Entry 8ZP9 (electron microscopy, 2.80 A resolution); this record covers chains A and H of the 9 polymer chains in the assembly.

Chain A:
Molecule: 61-nt RNA strand
Sequence (61 nucleotides; each row starts with the number of its first residue; numbers below 1 keep their minus sign (G-7 is residue -7)):
    -7 GUGAACCGGA UUGCCGUCAG GAAAUUAGGU GCGCUUAGCA GUAUUCCCCA CGCAUGUGGG
    53 G
Disordered / not traced: 34-53

Chain H:
Molecule: CRISPR system Cascade subunit CasC
From: Candidatus Cloacimonetes bacterium ADurb.Bin088
UniProt: A0A1V6F8B5 (A0A1V6F8B5_9BACT); residues 1-378 here = UniProt positions 1-378
Sequence (378 residues; each row starts with the number of its first residue):
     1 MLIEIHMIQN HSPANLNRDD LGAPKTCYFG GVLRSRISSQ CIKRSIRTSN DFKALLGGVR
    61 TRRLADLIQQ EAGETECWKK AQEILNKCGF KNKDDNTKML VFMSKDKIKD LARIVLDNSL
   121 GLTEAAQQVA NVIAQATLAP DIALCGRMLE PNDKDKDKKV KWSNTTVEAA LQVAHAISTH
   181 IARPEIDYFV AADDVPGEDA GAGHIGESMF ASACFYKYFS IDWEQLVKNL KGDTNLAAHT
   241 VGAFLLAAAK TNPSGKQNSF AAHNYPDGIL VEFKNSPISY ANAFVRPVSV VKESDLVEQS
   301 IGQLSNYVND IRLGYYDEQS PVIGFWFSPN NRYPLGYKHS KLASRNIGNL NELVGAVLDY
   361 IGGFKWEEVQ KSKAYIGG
Disordered / not traced: 376-378

How chain A and chain H interact:
Contacting residue pairs (32):
  U9(A) - Glu168(H)  hydrogen bond to the base
  C10(A) - Arg60(H)  sugar contact
  C10(A) - Met148(H)  base contact
  A11(A) - Gln40(H)  sugar contact
  A11(A) - Lys43(H)  salt bridge to the phosphate
  A11(A) - Arg60(H)  sugar contact
  G12(A) - Gln40(H)  phosphate contact
  G12(A) - Cys41(H)  hydrogen bond to the sugar
  G12(A) - Arg44(H)  salt bridge to the phosphate
  G12(A) - Arg60(H)  salt bridge to the phosphate
  G13(A) - Asn17(H)  phosphate contact
  G13(A) - Arg18(H)  hydrogen bond to the sugar
  G13(A) - Asp19(H)  base contact
  G13(A) - Asp20(H)  base contact
  G13(A) - Lys25(H)  salt bridge to the phosphate
  A14(A) - Arg18(H)  salt bridge to the phosphate
  A14(A) - Ser254(H)  sugar contact
  A14(A) - Gly255(H)  phosphate contact
  A15(A) - Arg18(H)  salt bridge to the phosphate
  A15(A) - Lys256(H)  hydrogen bond to the phosphate
  A15(A) - Asn258(H)  sugar contact
  U17(A) - Phe189(H)  stacking on the base
  U17(A) - Val190(H)  hydrogen bond to the sugar
  U17(A) - Ala191(H)  base contact
  U18(A) - Val190(H)  sugar contact
  U18(A) - Ala191(H)  phosphate contact
  U18(A) - Ala192(H)  hydrogen bond to the phosphate
  A19(A) - Tyr188(H)  hydrogen bond to the base
  A19(A) - Phe189(H)  phosphate contact
  A19(A) - Val190(H)  hydrogen bond to the phosphate
  G20(A) - Ala200(H)  hydrogen bond to the base
  G20(A) - Gly201(H)  hydrogen bond to the base
Interface residues without a listed pair, chain A (12 interface residues in all): A16
Interface residues without a listed pair, chain H (29 interface residues in all): Leu16, Ser38, Cys145, Arg147, Ala202, Gln257

In short:
12 residues of chain A and 29 residues of chain H are in contact, with 10 hydrogen bonds, 6 salt bridges and 1
aromatic stacking contact. Polar contacts include U9(A)-Glu168(H), A19(A)-Tyr188(H) and G20(A)-Ala200(H).
Chain A is a 61-nt RNA strand and chain H is CRISPR system Cascade subunit CasC (Candidatus Cloacimonetes
bacterium ADurb.Bin088); the structure, Cryo-EM structure of Cas5-HNH Cascade bound with sDNA, Conf2, was
determined by electron microscopy (same publication as 8ZM3, 8ZOL, 9JXS and 8ZP7).
